Entry 1MQT (X-ray diffraction, 3.30 A resolution); this record covers chains B and C of the 4 polymer chains in the assembly.

[Chain B]
Molecule: Polyprotein Capsid Protein
Source organism: Swine vesicular disease virus
Notes: fragment: svdv coat protein vp2
Reference sequence: Q8B8X4 (Q8B8X4_9ENTO); residues 1-261 here correspond to UniProt positions 70-330 (UniProt number = residue number + 69)
Chain sequence (261 residues; each row starts with the number of its first residue):
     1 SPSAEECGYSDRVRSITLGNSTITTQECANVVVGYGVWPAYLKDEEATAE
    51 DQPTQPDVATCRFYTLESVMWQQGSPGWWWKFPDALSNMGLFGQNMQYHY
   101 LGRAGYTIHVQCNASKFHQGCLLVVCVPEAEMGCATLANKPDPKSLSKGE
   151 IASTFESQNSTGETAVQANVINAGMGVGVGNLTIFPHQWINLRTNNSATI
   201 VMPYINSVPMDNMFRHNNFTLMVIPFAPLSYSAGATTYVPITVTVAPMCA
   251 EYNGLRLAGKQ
Unresolved in the structure: 1-7

[Chain C]
Molecule: Polyprotein Capsid Protein
Source organism: Swine vesicular disease virus
Notes: fragment: svdv coat protein vp3
Reference sequence: Q8B8X4 (Q8B8X4_9ENTO); residues 1-238 here correspond to UniProt positions 331-568 (UniProt number = residue number + 330)
Chain sequence (238 residues; each row starts with the number of its first residue):
     1 GLPTLATPGSNQFLTSDDFQSPSAMPQFDVTPEMDIPGQVNNLMEIAEVD
    51 SVVPVNNTEGKEMSIEAYQIPVQSNPTNGSQVFGFPLTPGASSVLNRTLL
   101 GEILNYYAHWSGSIKLTFMFCGSAMATGKFLLAYSPPGAGAPTTRKEAML
   151 GTHVIWDVGLQSSCVLCIPWISQTHYRYVVMDEYTAGGYITCWYQTNIVV
   201 PADAQSDCKILCFVSACNDFSVRMLKDTPFIKQDNFFQ
Residues lining bound ligands: ceramide (SPL; octanoic acid (2-hydroxy-1-hydroxymethyl-heptadec-3-enyl)-amide): L14, A24, M25, H109, Y178

[Interface between chain B and chain C]
Residue-residue contacts (68):
  R12(B) with L160(C)
  Y35(B) with G38(C)
  V37(B) with P37(C), hydrophobic
  E46(B) with M34(C); D35(C), hydrogen bond (side chain-backbone)
  K116(B) with S123(C); A124(C), hydrogen bond (backbone-backbone); M125(C), hydrogen bond (backbone-backbone)
  F117(B) with S123(C); M125(C), hydrophobic; P201(C), hydrophobic; A202(C); D203(C); A204(C), hydrophobic
  H118(B) with S123(C)
  Q119(B) with C121(C); G122(C); S123(C), hydrogen bond; Q205(C); D207(C); C208(C)
  C121(B) with M119(C), hydrophobic; C121(C), hydrophobic
  I171(B) with M63(C); S64(C); I65(C)
  V179(B) with Y68(C), hydrophobic
  G180(B) with S51(C); V52(C), hydrogen bond (backbone-backbone); Y68(C), hydrogen bond (backbone-side chain)
  N181(B) with S51(C); R97(C); T98(C); L99(C), hydrogen bond (side chain-backbone)
  T183(B) with V49(C); D50(C), hydrogen bond (side chain-backbone); S51(C)
  I184(B) with L99(C), hydrophobic
  W189(B) with F213(C), hydrophobic
  N191(B) with F120(C), hydrogen bond (side chain-backbone); C121(C); S162(C)
  R193(B) with F120(C); G122(C); S123(C), hydrogen bond (side chain-backbone); A124(C); A126(C); V158(C); G159(C), hydrogen bond (side chain-backbone); S162(C)
  T194(B) with L160(C); S162(C)
  Y204(B) with P37(C)
  I205(B) with P37(C), hydrophobic
  N206(B) with I36(C)
  P209(B) with M34(C)
  P225(B) with I65(C)
  F226(B) with I65(C), hydrophobic; Y68(C), hydrophobic; Q69(C), hydrogen bond (backbone-side chain); L211(C), hydrophobic
  A227(B) with C121(C), hydrophobic
  P228(B) with Q69(C)
  S230(B) with Q205(C)
  Y231(B) with Q205(C)
  S232(B) with D203(C), hydrogen bond (side chain-backbone); A204(C), hydrogen bond (side chain-backbone); Q205(C)
Interface residues without a listed pair, chain B (37 interface residues in all): R103, G120, G178, P203, V208, I224, A233

[In short]
The interface between chain B and chain C involves 37 residues on one side and 38 on the other; the contacts
include 14 hydrogen bonds. Among the polar pairs are E46(B)-D35(C), Q119(B)-S123(C) and G180(B)-Y68(C). Chain
C binds ceramide.
Here chain B is Polyprotein Capsid Protein and chain C is Polyprotein Capsid Protein, both from Swine
vesicular disease virus. Entry 1MQT (Swine Vesicular Disease Virus coat protein) was determined by X-ray
diffraction.
